6MUW - chains S and R of the 28 polymer chains in the assembly; structure by electron microscopy, 3.60 A resolution.

# Chain S
Name: 20S proteasome alpha-5 subunit
Organism: Plasmodium falciparum (isolate 3D7)
Notes: EC 3.4.25.1
UniProt: Q8IBI3 (Q8IBI3_PLAF7); residues 1-256 here = UniProt positions 1-256
Amino-acid sequence (256 residues; numbered 1 to 256; the number before each row is that of its first residue):
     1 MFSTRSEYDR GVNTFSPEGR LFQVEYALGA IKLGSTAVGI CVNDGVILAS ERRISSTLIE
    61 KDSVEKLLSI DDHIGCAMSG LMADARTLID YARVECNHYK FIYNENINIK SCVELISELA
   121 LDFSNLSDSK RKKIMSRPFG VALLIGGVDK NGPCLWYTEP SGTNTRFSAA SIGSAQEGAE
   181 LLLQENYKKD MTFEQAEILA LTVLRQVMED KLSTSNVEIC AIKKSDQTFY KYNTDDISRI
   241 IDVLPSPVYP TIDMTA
Disordered / not traced: 1-6, 250-256

# Chain R
Name: 20S proteasome alpha-4 subunit
Organism: Plasmodium falciparum (isolate 3D7)
Notes: EC 3.4.25.1
UniProt: Q8IDG2 (Q8IDG2_PLAF7); numbering as in UniProt (aligned over 1-241)
Amino-acid sequence (241 residues; row label = number of the first residue in the row):
     1 MSYDRAITVF SPDGHLLQVE HALEAVKKGG CAVAIKSSNF AVLAVEKKNI PKLQNPKTTE
    61 KLIKLDEHNC LAFAGLNADA RVLVNKTRLE CQRYYLNMDE PAPVDYIAKY VAKVQQKFTH
   121 RGGVRPFGIA TLIAGFKNNK EICIYQTEPS GIYAAWKAQA IGKNAKIVQE FLEKNYQENM
   181 EQKDCIFLAL KAIFEVVELS SKNVEVALLT EKDLTFIEEQ EINSMVELID QERTKNNEQN
   241 E
Disordered / not traced: 1, 235-241

# How chain S and chain R interact
Pairs across the interface - 53 pairs, chain S then chain R:
  Glu7(S) - Val9(R)
  Glu7(S) - Leu17(R)
  Val12(S) - Ala6(R)  hydrophobic
  Gln23(S) - Phe10(R)
  Tyr26(S) - Ser11(R)
  Tyr26(S) - Pro12(R)  hydrophobic
  Tyr26(S) - Gly14(R)
  Ala27(S) - Phe10(R)  hydrophobic
  Ala30(S) - Gly14(R)
  Leu33(S) - His15(R)
  Ser56(S) - Trp156(R)
  Ser56(S) - Glu173(R)
  Thr57(S) - Lys157(R)
  Thr57(S) - Glu173(R)
  Leu58(S) - Trp156(R)
  Leu58(S) - Lys157(R)  hydrogen bond (backbone-backbone)
  Leu58(S) - Ala158(R)
  Leu58(S) - Gln169(R)
  Leu58(S) - Leu172(R)
  Leu58(S) - Glu173(R)
  Leu58(S) - Tyr176(R)  hydrophobic
  Ile59(S) - Ala155(R)
  Ile59(S) - Trp156(R)
  Ile59(S) - Lys157(R)
  Glu60(S) - Lys36(R)  salt bridge
  Glu60(S) - Ala155(R)
  Glu60(S) - Lys157(R)
  Ser63(S) - Ala154(R)
  Ser63(S) - Ala155(R)  hydrogen bond (side chain-backbone)
  Leu81(S) - Phe10(R)  hydrophobic
  Ala83(S) - Gln116(R)
  Ala83(S) - Ser150(R)
  Ala83(S) - Gly151(R)
  Ala83(S) - Ile152(R)
  Asp84(S) - Gln116(R)  hydrogen bond
  Asp84(S) - His120(R)
  Arg86(S) - Ile152(R)
  Arg86(S) - Tyr153(R)
  Thr87(S) - Gln116(R)  hydrogen bond
  Lys133(S) - Arg121(R)
  Met135(S) - His120(R)
  Ser136(S) - Ala6(R)
  Ser136(S) - His120(R)  hydrogen bond (side chain-backbone)
  Ser136(S) - Arg121(R)  hydrogen bond (side chain-backbone)
  Ser136(S) - Gly122(R)
  Arg137(S) - Thr8(R)
  Arg137(S) - Phe10(R)
  Arg137(S) - Leu16(R)
  Arg137(S) - Gln116(R)
  Arg137(S) - Thr119(R)  hydrogen bond (side chain-backbone)
  Arg137(S) - His120(R)  hydrogen bond
  Pro138(S) - Phe10(R)
  Phe139(S) - His120(R)
Interface residues without a listed pair, chain S (27 interface residues in all): Gly29, Met82, Gly140
Interface residues without a listed pair, chain R (33 interface residues in all): Asp13, Lys117, Glu141, Cys143

# Summary
The interface between chain S and chain R involves 27 residues on one side and 33 on the other; the contacts
include 8 hydrogen bonds and 1 salt bridge. Among the polar pairs are Glu60(S)-Lys36(R), Ser63(S)-Ala155(R)
and Asp84(S)-Gln116(R).
Chain S is 20S proteasome alpha-5 subunit and chain R is 20S proteasome alpha-4 subunit, both from Plasmodium
falciparum (isolate 3D7); the structure, The structure of the Plasmodium falciparum 20S proteasome, was
determined by electron microscopy, deposited together with 6DFK, 6MUV and 6MUX.
